Entry 8RPP (X-ray diffraction, 1.87 A resolution); this record covers chains A and D.

== Chain A ==
Protein: C-Jun-amino-terminal kinase-interacting protein 2
Source organism: Homo sapiens
UniProt: Q13387 (JIP2_HUMAN); numbering as in UniProt (aligned over 605-665)
Amino-acid sequence (63 residues; each row starts with the number of its first residue):
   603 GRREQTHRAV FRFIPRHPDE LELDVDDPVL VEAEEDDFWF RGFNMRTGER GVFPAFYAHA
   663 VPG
Unresolved in the structure: 603-605
Construct notes: expression tag (603-604)

== Chain D ==
Protein: C-Jun-amino-terminal kinase-interacting protein 1
Source organism: Homo sapiens
UniProt: Q9UQF2 (JIP1_HUMAN); residues 490-547 here = UniProt positions 490-547
Amino-acid sequence (61 residues; each row starts with the number of its first residue):
   487 GHMEQTHRAI FRFVPRHEDE LELEVDDPLL VELQAEDYWY EAYNMRTGAR GVFPAYYAIE
   547 V
Unresolved in the structure: 487-489
Construct notes: expression tag (487-489)

== How chain A and chain D interact ==
Pairs across the interface (42; chain A residue first):
  Val-612(A) / Tyr-542(D)  hydrophobic
  Phe-613(A) / Tyr-542(D)  hydrophobic
  Arg-614(A) / Tyr-524(D)
  Phe-615(A) / Trp-525(D)  hydrophobic
  Ile-616(A) / Glu-522(D)
  Ile-616(A) / Asp-523(D)
  Ile-616(A) / Tyr-524(D)  hydrophobic
  Ile-616(A) / Trp-525(D)  hydrogen bond (backbone-side chain)
  Arg-618(A) / Ala-521(D)
  Arg-618(A) / Asp-523(D)  salt bridge
  Arg-618(A) / Trp-525(D)
  Arg-618(A) / Val-538(D)
  His-619(A) / His-503(D)  hydrogen bond
  His-619(A) / Asp-505(D)  salt bridge
  His-619(A) / Glu-506(D)  salt bridge
  His-619(A) / Trp-525(D)
  Asp-621(A) / Arg-502(D)  salt bridge
  Asp-621(A) / His-503(D)  salt bridge
  Glu-622(A) / His-503(D)  salt bridge
  Glu-622(A) / Glu-506(D)
  Glu-622(A) / Trp-525(D)
  Glu-637(A) / Arg-502(D)  salt bridge
  Asp-638(A) / Arg-502(D)  salt bridge
  Asp-639(A) / Val-500(D)
  Phe-640(A) / Arg-498(D)
  Trp-641(A) / Phe-499(D)  hydrophobic
  Trp-641(A) / Val-500(D)  hydrogen bond (side chain-backbone)
  Trp-641(A) / Arg-502(D)
  Trp-641(A) / His-503(D)
  Trp-641(A) / Glu-506(D)
  Val-654(A) / Arg-502(D)
  Pro-656(A) / Pro-540(D)  hydrophobic
  Pro-656(A) / Tyr-543(D)
  Ala-657(A) / Tyr-543(D)  hydrogen bond (backbone-side chain)
  Phe-658(A) / Phe-497(D)  hydrophobic
  Phe-658(A) / Arg-498(D)
  Phe-658(A) / Tyr-542(D)
  Phe-658(A) / Tyr-543(D)  hydrogen bond (backbone-side chain)
  Tyr-659(A) / Pro-540(D)
  Tyr-659(A) / Ala-541(D)  hydrogen bond (side chain-backbone)
  Tyr-659(A) / Tyr-542(D)  hydrogen bond (side chain-backbone)
  Tyr-659(A) / Tyr-543(D)  hydrophobic
Interface residues without a listed pair, chain A (20 interface residues in all): Pro-617
Interface residues without a listed pair, chain D (19 interface residues in all): Pro-501

== Summary ==
The interface between chain A and chain D involves 20 residues on one side and 19 on the other, with 7
hydrogen bonds and 8 salt bridges. Polar contacts include Arg-618(A)/Asp-523(D), His-619(A)/Asp-505(D) and
His-619(A)/Glu-506(D).
Here chain A is C-Jun-amino-terminal kinase-interacting protein 2 and chain D is C-Jun-amino-terminal
kinase-interacting protein 1, both from Homo sapiens. Entry 8RPP (Crystal structure of the JIP1-JIP2-SH3
heterodimer and the JIP2-JIP2-SH3 homodimer) was determined by X-ray diffraction.
